9C1M - chains D and P of the 18 polymer chains in the assembly; structure by electron microscopy, 2.76 A resolution.

[Chain D]
Name: DUF4297 domain-containing protein
Organism: Bacillus sp. HMF5848
UniProtKB: A0A428J1H2 (A0A428J1H2_9BACI); residue numbers follow UniProt; this construct covers 1-436
Amino-acid sequence (436 residues; row label = number of the first residue in the row):
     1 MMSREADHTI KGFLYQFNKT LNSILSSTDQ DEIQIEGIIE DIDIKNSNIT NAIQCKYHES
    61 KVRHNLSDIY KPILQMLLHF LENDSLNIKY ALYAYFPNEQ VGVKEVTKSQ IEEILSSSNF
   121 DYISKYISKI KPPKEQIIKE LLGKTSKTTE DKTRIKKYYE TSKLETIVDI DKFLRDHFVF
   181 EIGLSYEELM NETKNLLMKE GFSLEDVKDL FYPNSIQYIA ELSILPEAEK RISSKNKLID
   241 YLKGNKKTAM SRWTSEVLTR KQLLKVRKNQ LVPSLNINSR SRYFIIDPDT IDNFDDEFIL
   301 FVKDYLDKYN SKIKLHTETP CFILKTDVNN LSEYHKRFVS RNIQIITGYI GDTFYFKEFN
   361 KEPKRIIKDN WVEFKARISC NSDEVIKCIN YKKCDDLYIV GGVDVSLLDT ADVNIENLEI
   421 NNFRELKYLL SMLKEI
Reported in the primary citation:
  - catalytic residues: Asp41, Glu59, Lys61 (proposed by the authors, not directly observed)
  - mutagenesis - D41A, E59A, K61A: abolished catalytic activity

[Chain P]
Name: ATP-binding protein
Organism: Bacillus sp. HMF5848
UniProtKB: A0A3R9P6E2 (A0A3R9P6E2_9BACI); numbering as in UniProt (aligned over 1-585)
Amino-acid sequence (585 residues; row label = number of the first residue in the row):
     1 MKIGSVIESS PHSILVKIDT LKIFEKAKSA LQIGKYLKIQ EGNHNFVLCV IQNIKISTDK
    61 DEDIFILTVQ PVGIFKGEEF FQGNSMLPSP TEPVFLVEDD ILNKIFSNEK TKIFHLGNLA
   121 QNEEVSFTLD GDKFFSKHVA VVGSTGSGKS CAVAKILQNV VGINDARNIN KSDKKNSHII
   181 IFDIHSEYKS AFEIDKNEDF NLNYLDVEKL KLPYWLMNSE ELETLFIESN EQNSHNQVSQ
   241 FKRAVVLNKE KYNPEFKKIT YDSPVYFNIN EVFNYIYNLN EEVINKIEGE PSLPKLSNGE
   301 LVENRQIYFN EKLEFTSSNT SKATKASNGP FNGEFNRFLS RFETKLTDKR LEFLLLNQDV
   361 EENSKYRTEH FEDILKQFMG YLDRSNVSII DLSGIPFEVL SITISLISRL IFDFAFHYSK
   421 LQHQKDELND IPFMIVCEEA HNYIPRTGGI EFKAAKKSIE RIAKEGRKYG LSLMVVSQRP
   481 SEVSDTILSQ CNNFINLRLT NINDQNYIKN LLPDNSRSIS EILPTLGAGE CLVVGDSTPI
   541 PSIVKLELPN PEPRSQSIKF HKKWSESWRT PSFEEVIMRW RKENG

[Interface between chain D and chain P]
Pairs across the interface (7):
  Asn278(D) - Glu25(P)  hydrogen bond
  Ser279(D) - Glu25(P)  hydrogen bond (backbone-side chain)
  Lys314(D) - Leu21(P)
  Lys314(D) - Asp63(P)  salt bridge
  Leu315(D) - Leu21(P)  hydrophobic
  Glu318(D) - Lys22(P)  salt bridge
  Asp395(D) - Lys22(P)  salt bridge
Interface residues without a listed pair, chain D (7 interface residues in all): Ile277

[In short]
7 residues of chain D and 4 residues of chain P are in contact; the contacts include 2 hydrogen bonds and 3
salt bridges. Polar pairs include Lys314(D)-Asp63(P), Glu318(D)-Lys22(P) and Asp395(D)-Lys22(P). The paper
reports catalytic residues Asp41(D), Glu59(D) and Lys61(D); D41A, E59A and K61A of chain D abolish catalytic
activity.
Here chain D is DUF4297 domain-containing protein and chain P is ATP-binding protein, both from Bacillus sp.
HMF5848. Entry 9C1M (HerA-DUF assembly 1) was determined by electron microscopy together with 9C1N, 9C1O, 9C1X
and 9C5X from the same study.
